Entry 7U7V (X-ray diffraction, 1.65 A resolution); this record covers chains A and T of the 3 polymer chains in the assembly.

Chain A:
Name: DNA polymerase eta
Source organism: Homo sapiens
Notes: EC 2.7.7.7
UniProtKB: Q9Y253 (POLH_HUMAN); numbering as in UniProt (aligned over 1-432)
Sequence (435 residues; each row starts with the number of its first residue; numbers below 1 keep their minus sign (Gly-2 is residue -2)):
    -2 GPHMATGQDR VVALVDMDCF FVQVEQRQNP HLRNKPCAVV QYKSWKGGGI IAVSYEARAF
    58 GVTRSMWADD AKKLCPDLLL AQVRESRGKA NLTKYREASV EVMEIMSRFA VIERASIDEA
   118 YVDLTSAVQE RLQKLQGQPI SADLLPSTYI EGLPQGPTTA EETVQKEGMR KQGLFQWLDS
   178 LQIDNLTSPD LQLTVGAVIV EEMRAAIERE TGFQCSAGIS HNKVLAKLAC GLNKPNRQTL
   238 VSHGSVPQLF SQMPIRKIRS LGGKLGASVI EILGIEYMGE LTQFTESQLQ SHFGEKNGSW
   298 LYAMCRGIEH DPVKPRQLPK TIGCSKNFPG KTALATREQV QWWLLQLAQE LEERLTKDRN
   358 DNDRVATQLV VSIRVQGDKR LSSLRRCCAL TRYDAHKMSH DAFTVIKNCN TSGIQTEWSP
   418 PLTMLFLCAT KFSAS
Disordered / not traced: 155-159
Sequence notes: expression tag (-2 to 0)
Metal / ion sites: Mg2+ site 1: Asp13, Asp115, Glu116 (together with XG4) (shared with 1 residue of chain P); Mg2+ site 2: Asp13, Met14 (together with XG4)
Residues lining bound ligands: XG4 (2'-deoxy-5'-O-[(R)-hydroxy{[(R)-hydroxy(phosphonooxy)phosphoryl]amino}phosphoryl]guanosine): Asp13, Met14, Asp15, Cys16, Phe17, Phe18, Gln38, Ile48, Ala49, Tyr52, Arg55, Arg61, Leu89, Ile114, Asp115, Lys231
UniProt features mapped onto this chain:
  - binding site (Mg(2+)): Asp13, Met14, Asp115, Glu116
  - binding site (Mn(2+)): Asp13, Met14, Asp115, Glu116
  - binding site (a 2'-deoxyribonucleoside 5'-triphosphate): Arg61
  - natural variant: Val37 (deletion: In XPV), Leu75 (deletion: In XPV), Arg93 (R93P: In XPV), Arg111 (R111H: In XPV), Thr122 (T122P: In XPV), Gly153 (G153D: In a breast cancer sample), Thr191 (T191P: In XPV), Gly263 (G263V: In XPV), Val266 (V266D: In XPV), Gly295 (G295R: In XPV), Arg361 (R361S: In XPV)
  - mutagenesis: Tyr52 (Y52A/F: Reduces DNA polymerase activity; Y52E: Reduces DNA polymerase activity. Increases fidelity of replication and reduces translesion bypass), Arg61 (R61A: Reduces enzymatic activity by two-thirds), Ser62 (S62G: Increased DNA polymerase activity and translesion bypass compared to wild-type), Ala68 (A68S/V: Severe reduction in thymine dimer translesion bypass), Asn324 to Pro326 (Reduces binding to chromatin and to monoubiquitinated PCNA. Abolishes binding to monoubiquitinated PCNA; when associated with 705-E--H-713 Del)

Chain T:
Molecule: 12-nt DNA strand
Sequence (12 nucleotides; each row starts with the number of its first residue):
     1 CATTATGACG CT
Residues lining bound ligands: XG4 (2'-deoxy-5'-O-[(R)-hydroxy{[(R)-hydroxy(phosphonooxy)phosphoryl]amino}phosphoryl]guanosine): DT3, DT4, DA5

Chain A / chain T interface:
Residue-residue contacts - 42 pairs, chain A then chain T:
  Gln38(A) - DT4(T)  hydrogen bond to the base
  Gln38(A) - DA5(T)  sugar contact
  Tyr39(A) - DT4(T)  phosphate contact
  Tyr39(A) - DA5(T)  hydrogen bond to the phosphate
  Trp42(A) - DA2(T)  stacking on the base
  Arg61(A) - DT3(T)  hydrogen bond to the base
  Arg61(A) - DT4(T)  hydrogen bond to the base
  Ser62(A) - DT3(T)  hydrogen bond to the base
  Trp64(A) - DT3(T)  sugar contact
  Lys86(A) - DT6(T)  salt bridge to the phosphate
  Ala87(A) - DA5(T)  sugar contact
  Leu89(A) - DA5(T)  phosphate contact
  Leu89(A) - DT6(T)  phosphate contact
  Arg93(A) - DT6(T)  salt bridge to the phosphate
  Arg93(A) - DG7(T)  salt bridge to the phosphate
  Lys293(A) - DG10(T)  phosphate contact
  Lys311(A) - DC9(T)  phosphate contact
  Arg313(A) - DA8(T)  salt bridge to the phosphate
  Pro316(A) - DA8(T)  phosphate contact
  Lys317(A) - DA8(T)  hydrogen bond to the phosphate
  Lys317(A) - DC9(T)  salt bridge to the phosphate
  Thr318(A) - DG7(T)  sugar contact
  Thr318(A) - DA8(T)  hydrogen bond to the phosphate
  Ile319(A) - DG7(T)  phosphate contact
  Gly320(A) - DT6(T)  sugar contact
  Gly320(A) - DG7(T)  hydrogen bond to the phosphate
  Cys321(A) - DT6(T)  phosphate contact
  Ser322(A) - DA5(T)  sugar contact
  Ser322(A) - DT6(T)  hydrogen bond to the phosphate
  Lys323(A) - DA5(T)  phosphate contact
  Asn324(A) - DT4(T)  hydrogen bond to the phosphate
  Asn324(A) - DA5(T)  hydrogen bond to the phosphate
  Pro326(A) - DC1(T)  phosphate contact
  Pro326(A) - DA2(T)  phosphate contact
  Pro326(A) - DT4(T)  phosphate contact
  Gly327(A) - DC1(T)  hydrogen bond to the phosphate
  Gly327(A) - DA2(T)  phosphate contact
  Thr329(A) - DA2(T)  base contact
  Arg351(A) - DT6(T)  salt bridge to the phosphate
  Arg351(A) - DG7(T)  salt bridge to the phosphate
  Leu378(A) - DT6(T)  base contact
  Phe423(A) - DT6(T)  base contact
Other interface residues (no listed pair), chain A (34 interface residues in all): Gly46, Ile47, Ile48, Glu110, Arg111, Glu347
Other interface residues (no listed pair), chain T (11 interface residues in all): DC11

In short:
34 residues of chain A and 11 residues of chain T are in contact; the contacts include 12 hydrogen bonds, 7
salt bridges and 1 aromatic stacking contact. Among the polar pairs are Gln38(A)-DT4(T), Arg61(A)-DT3(T) and
Arg61(A)-DT4(T).
Here chain A is DNA polymerase eta (Homo sapiens) and chain T is a 12-nt DNA strand. Entry 7U7V (Human DNA
polymerase eta-DNA-dGMPNPP ternary mismatch complex in 0.4 mM Mg2+ for 600s) was determined by X-ray
diffraction together with 7U72, 7U73, 7U74, 7U75, 7U76, 7U77 and 26 further entries from the same study.
